7X35 - chains A and H of the 5 polymer chains in the assembly; structure by electron microscopy, 3.19 A resolution.

== Chain A ==
Molecule: Virion protein 1
Source organism: Coxsackievirus B1
UniProt: W8GTF7 (W8GTF7_9ENTO); residue numbers follow UniProt; this construct covers 1-278
Sequence (278 residues; each row starts with the number of its first residue):
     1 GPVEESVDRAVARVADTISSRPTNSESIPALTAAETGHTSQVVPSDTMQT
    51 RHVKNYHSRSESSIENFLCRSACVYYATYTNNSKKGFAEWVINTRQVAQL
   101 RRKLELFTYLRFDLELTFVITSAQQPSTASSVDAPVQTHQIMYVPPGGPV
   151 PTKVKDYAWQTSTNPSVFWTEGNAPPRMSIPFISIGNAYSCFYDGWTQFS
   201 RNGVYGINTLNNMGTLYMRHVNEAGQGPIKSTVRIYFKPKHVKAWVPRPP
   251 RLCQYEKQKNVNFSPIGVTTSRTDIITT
Disordered / not traced: 1-57, 198-203, 277-278
Differences from the reference sequence: conflict K84 (Glu in W8GTF7)

== Chain H ==
Molecule: 8A10 heavy chain
Source organism: Mus musculus
Sequence (118 residues; numbered 1 to 118; the number before each row is that of its first residue):
     1 QVQLQQSAAELARPGASVKMSCKASGYTFTTYTMHWVKQRPGQGLEWIGY
    51 INPSSRYTEYNQKFKDKTTLTADKSSSTAYMQLSSLTFEDSAVYYCARRS
   101 EADRFVYWGQGTLVTVSA
Disordered / not traced: 1
Disulfides: C22-C96

== Chain A / chain H interface ==
Residue-residue contacts - 8 pairs, chain A then chain H:
  Q254(A) - T31(H)
  Q254(A) - Y32(H)
  E256(A) - R99(H)  salt bridge
  E256(A) - E101(H)
  E256(A) - A102(H)  hydrogen bond (side chain-backbone)
  P265(A) - N52(H)  hydrogen bond (backbone-side chain)
  I266(A) - T31(H)
  G267(A) - S54(H)  hydrogen bond (backbone-side chain)
Also at the interface, not in a pair above, chain A (6 interface residues in all): K257
Also at the interface, not in a pair above, chain H (8 interface residues in all): T30

== Summary ==
Chain A and chain H form an interface of 6 and 8 residues respectively; the contacts include 3 hydrogen bonds
and 1 salt bridge. Among the polar pairs are E256(A)-R99(H), E256(A)-A102(H) and P265(A)-N52(H).
Chain A is Virion protein 1 (Coxsackievirus B1) and chain H is 8A10 heavy chain (Mus musculus); the structure,
Cryo-EM structure of Coxsackievirus B1 A-particle in complex with nAb 8A10 (CVB1-A:8A10), was determined by
electron microscopy (same publication as 7X2G, 7X2I, 7X2O, 7X2T, 7X2W, 7X37 and 7 further entries).
